6LRV - chains A and B; structure by X-ray diffraction, 2.30 A resolution.

[Chain A (and B)]
Name: Ferritin
From: Penaeus japonicus
Notes: EC 1.16.3.1; chain B of this document is another copy of the same molecule, construct and numbering; everything in this record applies to it too
UniProtKB: T2B7E1 (T2B7E1_PENJP); residue numbers follow UniProt; this construct covers 1-170
Chain sequence (170 residues; each row starts with the number of its first residue):
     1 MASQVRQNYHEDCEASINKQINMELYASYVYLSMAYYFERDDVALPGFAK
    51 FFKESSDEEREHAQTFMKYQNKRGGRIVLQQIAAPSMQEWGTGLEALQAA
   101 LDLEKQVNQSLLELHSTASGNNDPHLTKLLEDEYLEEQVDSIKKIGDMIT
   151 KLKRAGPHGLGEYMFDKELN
Unresolved in the structure: 1
Differences from the reference sequence: engineered mutation His158 (Thr in T2B7E1)

[Chain A / chain B interface]
Pairs across the interface (62; chain A residue first):
  Ser3(A) - Asp41(B)  hydrogen bond
  Gln4(A) - Asp41(B)  hydrogen bond
  Val5(A) - Asp41(B)
  Leu25(A) - Tyr29(B)  hydrophobic
  Tyr29(A) - Leu25(B)  hydrophobic
  Tyr29(A) - Leu79(B)
  Tyr29(A) - Gln80(B)  hydrogen bond (side chain-backbone)
  Tyr29(A) - Ile82(B)
  Leu32(A) - Gln64(B)
  Leu32(A) - Met67(B)  hydrophobic
  Ser33(A) - Leu79(B)
  Tyr36(A) - Gln64(B)  hydrogen bond
  Tyr36(A) - Met67(B)  hydrophobic
  Tyr36(A) - Lys68(B)
  Tyr36(A) - Asn71(B)  hydrogen bond (backbone-side chain)
  Tyr36(A) - Ile77(B)  hydrophobic
  Glu39(A) - Asn71(B)
  Arg40(A) - Asn71(B)
  Arg40(A) - Arg76(B)
  Asp41(A) - Ser3(B)  hydrogen bond
  Asp41(A) - Gln4(B)  hydrogen bond
  Asp41(A) - Val5(B)
  Asp41(A) - Arg76(B)  salt bridge
  Asp42(A) - Arg76(B)  salt bridge
  Ser56(A) - Arg60(B)  hydrogen bond
  Asp57(A) - Arg60(B)  salt bridge
  Arg60(A) - Ser56(B)  hydrogen bond
  Arg60(A) - Asp57(B)  salt bridge
  Arg60(A) - Arg60(B)
  Gln64(A) - Leu32(B)
  Gln64(A) - Tyr36(B)  hydrogen bond
  Met67(A) - Leu32(B)  hydrophobic
  Met67(A) - Tyr36(B)  hydrophobic
  Lys68(A) - Tyr36(B)
  Asn71(A) - Tyr36(B)  hydrogen bond (side chain-backbone)
  Asn71(A) - Glu39(B)
  Asn71(A) - Arg40(B)
  Arg76(A) - Arg40(B)
  Arg76(A) - Asp41(B)  salt bridge
  Arg76(A) - Asp42(B)  salt bridge
  Ile77(A) - Tyr36(B)  hydrophobic
  Ile77(A) - Gln88(B)
  Val78(A) - Gln88(B)
  Leu79(A) - Tyr29(B)
  Leu79(A) - Ser33(B)
  Leu79(A) - Ala84(B)
  Leu79(A) - Gln88(B)  hydrogen bond (backbone-side chain)
  Gln80(A) - Tyr29(B)  hydrogen bond (backbone-side chain)
  Gln80(A) - Ala84(B)
  Gln81(A) - Gln81(B)  hydrogen bond
  Gln81(A) - Ile82(B)
  Gln81(A) - Ala84(B)
  Ile82(A) - Tyr29(B)
  Ile82(A) - Gln81(B)
  Ile82(A) - Ile82(B)  hydrogen bond (backbone-backbone)
  Ala83(A) - Gln81(B)
  Ala84(A) - Leu79(B)
  Ala84(A) - Gln80(B)
  Ala84(A) - Gln81(B)  hydrogen bond (backbone-side chain)
  Gln88(A) - Ile77(B)
  Gln88(A) - Val78(B)
  Gln88(A) - Leu79(B)
Also at the interface, not in a pair above, chain A (33 interface residues in all): Asn22, Ser28, Gly74, Pro85
Also at the interface, not in a pair above, chain B (34 interface residues in all): Asn22, Ser28, Lys53, Gly74, Ala83, Pro85

[Summary]
The interface between chain A and chain B involves 33 residues on one side and 34 on the other, with 16
hydrogen bonds and 6 salt bridges. Among the polar pairs are Asp41(A)-Arg76(B), Asp42(A)-Arg76(B) and
Asp57(A)-Arg60(B).
Chain A and chain B are both Ferritin (Penaeus japonicus); the structure, Marsupenaeus japonicus ferritin
mutant(T158H) pH9.0, was determined by X-ray diffraction, deposited together with 6LRW, 6LRU, 6LRX and 6LS2.
